Entry 1UWA (X-ray diffraction, 2.30 A resolution); this record covers chains B and V of the 16 polymer chains in the assembly.

[Chain B (and V)]
Name: Ribulose bisphosphate carboxylase large chain
Organism: Chlamydomonas reinhardtii
Notes: EC 4.1.1.39; chain V of this document is another copy of the same molecule, construct and numbering; everything in this record applies to it too
UniProt: P00877 (RBL_CHLRE); numbering as in UniProt (aligned over 1-475)
Chain sequence (475 residues; each row starts with the number of its first residue):
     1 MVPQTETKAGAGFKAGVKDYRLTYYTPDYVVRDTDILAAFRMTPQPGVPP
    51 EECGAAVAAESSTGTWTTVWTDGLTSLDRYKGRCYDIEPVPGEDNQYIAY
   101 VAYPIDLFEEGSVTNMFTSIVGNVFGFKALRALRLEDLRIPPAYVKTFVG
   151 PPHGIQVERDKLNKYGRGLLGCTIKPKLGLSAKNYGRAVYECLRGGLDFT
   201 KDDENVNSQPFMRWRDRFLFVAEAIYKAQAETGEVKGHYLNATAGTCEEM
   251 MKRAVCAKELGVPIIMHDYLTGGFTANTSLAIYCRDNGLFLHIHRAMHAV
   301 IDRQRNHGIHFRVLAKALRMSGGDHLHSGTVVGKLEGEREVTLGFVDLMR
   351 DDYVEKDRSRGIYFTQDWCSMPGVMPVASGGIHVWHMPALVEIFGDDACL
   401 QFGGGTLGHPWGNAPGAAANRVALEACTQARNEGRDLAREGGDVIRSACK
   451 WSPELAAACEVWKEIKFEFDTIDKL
Disordered / not traced: 1-10
Construct notes: conflict P46 (Leu in P00877); engineered mutation F290 (Leu in P00877)
Modified positions: P104, P151 (4-hydroxyproline; HYP); K201 (lysine nz-carboxylic acid; KCX); C256, C369 (s-methylcysteine; SMC)
Disulfide bonds: C449-C459
Bound ions: Mg2+: K201, D203, E204 (together with 2-carboxyarabinitol-1,5-diphosphate)
Residues lining bound ligands:
  - 2-carboxyarabinitol-1,5-diphosphate (CAP), molecule 1: E60, T65, W66, N123
  - 2-carboxyarabinitol-1,5-diphosphate (CAP), molecule 2: T173, K175, K177, K201, D203, E204, H294, R295, H298, H327, G329, K334, L335, S379, G380, G381, Q401, F402, G403, G404

[Interface between chain B and chain V]
Contacting residue pairs - 15 pairs, chain B then chain V:
  T34(B) with C369(V)
  R79(B) with S370(V), hydrogen bond
  I105(B) with C369(V)
  D106(B) with S370(V), hydrogen bond
  E110(B) with K146(V), salt bridge
  A143(B) with A143(V), hydrophobic; K146(V)
  K146(B) with E110(V), salt bridge; A143(V); T147(V)
  T147(B) with K146(V)
  C369(B) with T34(V); I105(V)
  S370(B) with R79(V), hydrogen bond; D106(V), hydrogen bond
Other interface residues (no listed pair), chain B (13 interface residues in all): D33, P142, D352
Other interface residues (no listed pair), chain V (13 interface residues in all): D33, P142, D352

[Summary]
The chain B/chain V interface involves 13 residues from each chain; the contacts include 4 hydrogen bonds and
2 salt bridges. Polar pairs include E110(B)-K146(V), R79(B)-S370(V) and D106(B)-S370(V). Chain B binds
2-carboxyarabinitol-1,5-diphosphate. K201(B), D203(B) and E204(B) coordinate Mg2+.
Both chains are Ribulose bisphosphate carboxylase large chain (Chlamydomonas reinhardtii). Entry 1UWA (L290F
mutant rubisco from chlamydomonas) was determined by X-ray diffraction, deposited together with 1UW9.
